5TTH - chains A and B; structure by X-ray diffraction, 3.20 A resolution.

# Chain A
Molecule: C-terminal SpyCatcher fusion of wildtype zebrafish TNF receptor-associated protein 1
Organism: Danio rerio
UniProt: chimeric construct of A8WFV1, Q8G9G1: residues 73-719 from A8WFV1 (A8WFV1_DANRE) positions 73-719 (same numbers); residues 722-804 from Q8G9G1 positions 461-543 (UniProt number = residue number - 261)
Amino-acid sequence (738 residues; numbered 67 to 804; the number before each row is that of its first residue):
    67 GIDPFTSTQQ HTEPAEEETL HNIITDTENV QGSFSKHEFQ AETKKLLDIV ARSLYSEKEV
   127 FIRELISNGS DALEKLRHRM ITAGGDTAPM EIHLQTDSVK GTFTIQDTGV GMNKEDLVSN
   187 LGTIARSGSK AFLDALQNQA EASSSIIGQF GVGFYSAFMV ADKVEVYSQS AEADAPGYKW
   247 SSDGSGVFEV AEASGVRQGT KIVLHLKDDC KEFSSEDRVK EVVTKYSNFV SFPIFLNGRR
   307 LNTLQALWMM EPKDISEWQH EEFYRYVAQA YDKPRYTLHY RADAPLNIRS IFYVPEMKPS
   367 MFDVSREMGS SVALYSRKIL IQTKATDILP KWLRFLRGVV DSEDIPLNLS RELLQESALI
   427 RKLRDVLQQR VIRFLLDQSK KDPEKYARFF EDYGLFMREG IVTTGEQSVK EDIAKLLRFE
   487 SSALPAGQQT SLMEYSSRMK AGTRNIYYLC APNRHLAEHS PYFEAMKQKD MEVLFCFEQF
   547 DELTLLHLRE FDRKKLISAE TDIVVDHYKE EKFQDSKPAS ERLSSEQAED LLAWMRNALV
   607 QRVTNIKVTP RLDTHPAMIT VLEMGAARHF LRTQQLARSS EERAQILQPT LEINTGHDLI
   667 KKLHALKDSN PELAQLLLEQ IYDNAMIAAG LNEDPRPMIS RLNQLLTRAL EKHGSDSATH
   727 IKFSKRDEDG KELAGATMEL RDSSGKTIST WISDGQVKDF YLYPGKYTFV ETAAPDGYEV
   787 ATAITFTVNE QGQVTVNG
Unresolved in the structure: 67-84, 153, 240-241, 370-375, 567-587, 639-652, 718-721, 804
Sequence notes: expression tag (67-72); linker (720-721); engineered mutation Glu734 (Ile473 in Q8G9G1), Tyr769 (Met508 in Q8G9G1)
Cystine bridges: Cys516-Cys542
Metal / ion sites: Mg2+: Asn134 (together with ADP)
Ligand contacts: ADP / beryllium trifluoride: Glu130, Ser133, Asn134, Gly135, Asp137, Ala138, Lys141, Asp173, Val176, Gly177, Met178, Asn186, Leu187, Arg192, Ser193, Gly194, Ser195, Gly214, Gln215, Phe216, Gly217, Val218, Gly219, Phe220, Thr266, Arg417
What the authors report for this chain:
  - binding site for beryllium trifluoride: Arg417

# Chain B
Molecule: C-terminal Spytag fusion of R417A zebrafish TNF receptor-associated protein 1
Organism: Danio rerio
UniProt: chimeric construct of A8WFV1, Q8G9G1: residues 73-719 from A8WFV1 (A8WFV1_DANRE) positions 73-719 (same numbers); residues 726-738 from Q8G9G1 positions 550-562 (UniProt number = residue number - 176)
Amino-acid sequence (672 residues; numbered 67 to 738; the number before each row is that of its first residue):
    67 GIDPFTSTQQ HTEPAEEETL HNIITDTENV QGSFSKHEFQ AETKKLLDIV ARSLYSEKEV
   127 FIRELISNGS DALEKLRHRM ITAGGDTAPM EIHLQTDSVK GTFTIQDTGV GMNKEDLVSN
   187 LGTIARSGSK AFLDALQNQA EASSSIIGQF GVGFYSAFMV ADKVEVYSQS AEADAPGYKW
   247 SSDGSGVFEV AEASGVRQGT KIVLHLKDDC KEFSSEDRVK EVVTKYSNFV SFPIFLNGRR
   307 LNTLQALWMM EPKDISEWQH EEFYRYVAQA YDKPRYTLHY RADAPLNIRS IFYVPEMKPS
   367 MFDVSREMGS SVALYSRKIL IQTKATDILP KWLRFLRGVV DSEDIPLNLS AELLQESALI
   427 RKLRDVLQQR VIRFLLDQSK KDPEKYARFF EDYGLFMREG IVTTGEQSVK EDIAKLLRFE
   487 SSALPAGQQT SLMEYSSRMK AGTRNIYYLC APNRHLAEHS PYFEAMKQKD MEVLFCFEQF
   547 DELTLLHLRE FDRKKLISAE TDIVVDHYKE EKFQDSKPAS ERLSSEQAED LLAWMRNALV
   607 QRVTNIKVTP RLDTHPAMIT VLEMGAARHF LRTQQLARSS EERAQILQPT LEINTGHDLI
   667 KKLHALKDSN PELAQLLLEQ IYDNAMIAAG LNEDPRPMIS RLNQLLTRAL EKHGGSGSSA
   727 HIVMVDAYKP TK
Unresolved in the structure: 67-84, 149-152, 201-208, 373-376, 640-651, 718-721, 738
Sequence notes: expression tag (67-72); engineered mutation Ala417 (Arg in A8WFV1); linker (720-725)
Metal / ion sites: Mg2+: Asn134 (together with ADP)
Ligand contacts: ADP / beryllium trifluoride: Glu130, Asn134, Gly135, Asp137, Ala138, Lys141, Asp173, Val176, Gly177, Met178, Asn186, Leu187, Arg192, Ser193, Gly194, Ser195, Gly214, Gln215, Phe216, Gly217, Val218, Gly219, Phe220, Tyr221, Thr266

# How chain A and chain B interact
Pairs across the interface (236; chain A residue first):
  Leu86(A) with Gly304(B)
  His87(A) with Glu157(B), salt bridge; His159(B); Phe301(B); Gly304(B), hydrogen bond (backbone-backbone)
  Asn88(A) with His159(B); Gln161(B), hydrogen bond
  Ile89(A) with His159(B); Gln172(B); Arg263(B)
  Ile90(A) with His159(B); Gln161(B); Gln172(B)
  Thr91(A) with Lys267(B), hydrogen bond (backbone-side chain)
  Thr93(A) with Ser260(B); Gly261(B), hydrogen bond (side chain-backbone)
  Glu94(A) with Tyr233(B); Ser260(B); Gly261(B); Val262(B); Lys267(B), salt bridge
  Asn95(A) with Ala259(B); Ser260(B), hydrogen bond (backbone-backbone)
  Val96(A) with Lys245(B)
  Gln97(A) with Glu258(B), hydrogen bond (backbone-backbone); Ser260(B), hydrogen bond
  Ser99(A) with Ala257(B)
  Phe100(A) with Glu255(B); Val256(B); Ala257(B), hydrophobic
  Ser101(A) with Lys180(B); Glu255(B); Val256(B), hydrogen bond (backbone-backbone)
  Lys102(A) with Phe254(B)
  His103(A) with Val253(B); Phe254(B), hydrogen bond (backbone-backbone)
  Glu104(A) with Gly252(B); Phe254(B)
  Phe105(A) with Thr109(B); Leu113(B), hydrophobic; Leu187(B); Gly188(B); Tyr221(B), hydrophobic; Trp246(B), hydrophobic; Ser248(B); Gly252(B), hydrogen bond (backbone-backbone); Val253(B); Phe254(B), hydrophobic
  Gln106(A) with Thr109(B); Gly188(B), hydrogen bond (backbone-backbone); Thr189(B); Ile190(B), hydrogen bond (backbone-backbone)
  Ala107(A) with Ala107(B), hydrophobic; Thr189(B); Ile190(B)
  Glu108(A) with Thr189(B); Ile190(B), hydrogen bond (backbone-backbone); Ala191(B); Arg192(B), salt bridge
  Thr109(A) with Phe105(B)
  Lys110(A) with Glu104(B), salt bridge
  Lys111(A) with Ala191(B); Gln215(B), hydrogen bond (side chain-backbone); Phe216(B)
  Leu112(A) with Leu112(B), hydrophobic
  Leu113(A) with Phe105(B), hydrophobic
  Ile115(A) with Phe216(B); Leu415(B), hydrophobic
  Ser119(A) with Phe216(B); Asn414(B); Leu415(B), hydrogen bond (backbone-backbone)
  Ser122(A) with Leu419(B); Gln421(B), hydrogen bond (side chain-backbone); Glu422(B)
  Glu123(A) with Gln421(B); Glu422(B); Ser423(B)
  Glu157(A) with His87(B), salt bridge
  His159(A) with His87(B); Asn88(B); Ile89(B); Ile90(B)
  Gln161(A) with Asn88(B), hydrogen bond; Ile90(B)
  Thr170(A) with Ile90(B)
  Gln172(A) with Ile89(B); Ile90(B)
  Lys180(A) with Ser101(B)
  Leu187(A) with Phe105(B)
  Gly188(A) with Phe105(B); Gln106(B), hydrogen bond (backbone-backbone)
  Thr189(A) with Gln106(B); Glu108(B)
  Ile190(A) with Gln106(B), hydrogen bond (backbone-backbone); Ala107(B); Glu108(B), hydrogen bond (backbone-backbone)
  Ala191(A) with Glu108(B); Lys111(B); Leu112(B), hydrophobic
  Arg192(A) with Glu108(B), salt bridge
  Phe216(A) with Ile115(B); Ser119(B)
  Tyr221(A) with Phe105(B), hydrophobic
  Tyr233(A) with Glu94(B)
  Lys245(A) with Val96(B)
  Trp246(A) with Phe105(B), hydrophobic
  Gly252(A) with Glu104(B); Phe105(B), hydrogen bond (backbone-backbone)
  Val253(A) with His103(B); Phe105(B)
  Phe254(A) with Ser101(B); Lys102(B); His103(B), hydrogen bond (backbone-backbone); Phe105(B), hydrophobic
  Glu255(A) with Phe100(B); Ser101(B); Lys102(B)
  Val256(A) with Phe100(B); Ser101(B), hydrogen bond (backbone-backbone)
  Ala257(A) with Val96(B), hydrophobic; Ser99(B); Phe100(B), hydrophobic
  Glu258(A) with Val96(B); Gln97(B), hydrogen bond (backbone-backbone)
  Ala259(A) with Asn95(B)
  Ser260(A) with Thr93(B); Glu94(B); Asn95(B), hydrogen bond (backbone-backbone); Gln97(B), hydrogen bond
  Gly261(A) with Thr93(B)
  Val262(A) with Glu94(B)
  Arg263(A) with Ile89(B)
  Lys267(A) with Ile90(B); Thr91(B), hydrogen bond (side chain-backbone); Glu94(B), salt bridge
  Phe301(A) with His87(B)
  Asn303(A) with Leu86(B); Asn88(B)
  Gly304(A) with Leu86(B); His87(B), hydrogen bond (backbone-backbone); Asn88(B)
  Arg305(A) with Leu86(B)
  Met367(A) with Leu549(B), hydrophobic
  Phe368(A) with Val468(B), hydrophobic; Thr469(B)
  Asp369(A) with Thr469(B)
  Arg400(A) with Ser371(B); Arg372(B)
  Asn414(A) with Ser119(B), hydrogen bond (side chain-backbone); Leu120(B), hydrogen bond (side chain-backbone); Ser122(B)
  Leu415(A) with Ile115(B), hydrophobic; Ser119(B), hydrogen bond (backbone-backbone)
  Glu418(A) with Gln421(B)
  Leu419(A) with Glu418(B)
  Leu420(A) with Ser122(B)
  Gln421(A) with Arg118(B), hydrogen bond (side chain-backbone); Ser119(B); Tyr121(B), hydrogen bond (side chain-backbone); Ser122(B)
  Glu422(A) with Ser122(B), hydrogen bond (backbone-backbone); Glu123(B)
  Glu465(A) with Arg372(B)
  Thr469(A) with Arg372(B)
  Phe546(A) with Phe368(B), hydrophobic
  Pro622(A) with Asn709(B)
  Leu665(A) with Asn709(B); Leu712(B), hydrophobic; Thr713(B)
  Lys668(A) with Leu716(B)
  Leu683(A) with Leu716(B), hydrophobic
  Asn690(A) with Leu708(B); Asn709(B), hydrogen bond
  Ile693(A) with Pro701(B), hydrophobic; Arg702(B)
  Ala694(A) with Arg702(B)
  Asp700(A) with Pro518(B)
  Arg702(A) with Pro518(B); Leu522(B); Ile693(B)
  Ile705(A) with Asn690(B)
  Leu708(A) with Asn690(B)
  Asn709(A) with Pro622(B); Asn690(B), hydrogen bond
  Ala715(A) with Ala715(B); Leu716(B), hydrophobic
  Leu716(A) with Lys668(B), hydrogen bond (backbone-side chain)
  Glu717(A) with Lys668(B)
  His726(A) with Ser722(B), hydrogen bond; Ser725(B); Ala726(B)
  Ile727(A) with Ala726(B)
  Lys728(A) with Ser725(B); Ala726(B), hydrogen bond (backbone-backbone); His727(B), hydrogen bond (backbone-side chain); Ile728(B), hydrogen bond (backbone-backbone)
  Phe729(A) with Ile728(B)
  Ser730(A) with Ile728(B), hydrogen bond (backbone-backbone); Val729(B); Met730(B), hydrogen bond (backbone-backbone)
  Lys731(A) with Met730(B), hydrogen bond (side chain-backbone); Val731(B); Asp732(B), salt bridge
  Arg732(A) with Val729(B); Met730(B), hydrogen bond (backbone-backbone); Val731(B); Asp732(B), hydrogen bond (backbone-backbone)
  Asp733(A) with Asp732(B); Tyr734(B)
  Glu734(A) with Asp732(B); Tyr734(B)
  Asp735(A) with Tyr734(B)
  Leu739(A) with Asp732(B)
  Met744(A) with Met730(B), hydrophobic
  Phe775(A) with Ile728(B), hydrophobic; Met730(B)
  Glu777(A) with Asp732(B)
  Ala780(A) with Asp732(B)
  Gly783(A) with Tyr734(B); Lys735(B), hydrogen bond (backbone-backbone)
  Tyr784(A) with Asp732(B); Ala733(B); Tyr734(B), hydrophobic; Lys735(B)
  Glu785(A) with Asp732(B); Ala733(B), hydrogen bond (backbone-backbone); Tyr734(B); Lys735(B); Pro736(B)
  Ala787(A) with Met730(B), hydrophobic; Val731(B)
  Thr788(A) with Met730(B)
  Ile790(A) with Ile728(B), hydrophobic; Val729(B); Met730(B), hydrophobic
  Val802(A) with Ile728(B), hydrophobic
Also at the interface, not in a pair above, chain A (140 interface residues in all): Leu120, Leu160, Val184, Ser248, Leu413, Val468, Thr620, His621, His663, Gln686, Gly696, Glu699, Pro701, Pro703, Ser706, Leu711, Leu712, Thr713, Val763, Tyr767, Pro781, Asp782, Ala789, Phe792, Val800
Also at the interface, not in a pair above, chain B (132 interface residues in all): Lys124, Leu160, Thr170, Thr174, Val184, Ser193, Lys196, Val218, Asn303, Arg305, Met367, Lys397, Leu413, Cys516, Ala517, Phe546, His621, His663, Leu665, Leu672, Gln686, Ala694, Gly696, Asn698, Ile705, Leu711, Glu717

# In short
Chain A and chain B form an interface of 140 and 132 residues respectively; the contacts include 48 hydrogen
bonds and 8 salt bridges. Polar contacts include His87(A)-Glu157(B), Glu94(A)-Lys267(B) and
Glu108(A)-Arg192(B). Ligands of chain A: ADP / beryllium trifluoride. The paper reports a binding site for
beryllium trifluoride at Arg417(A).
Chain A is C-terminal SpyCatcher fusion of wildtype zebrafish TNF receptor-associated protein 1 and chain B is
C-terminal Spytag fusion of R417A zebrafish TNF receptor-associated protein 1, both from Danio rerio; the
structure, Heterodimeric SpyCatcher/SpyTag-fused zebrafish TRAP1 in ATP/ADP-hybrid state, was determined by
X-ray diffraction, deposited together with 5TVU, 5TVW and 5TVX.
